Entry 8BBE (electron microscopy, 3.50 A resolution); this record covers chains E and F of the 4 polymer chains in the assembly.

Chain E:
Molecule: WD repeat-containing protein 35
Source organism: Homo sapiens
Reference sequence: Q9P2L0 (WDR35_HUMAN), isoform Q9P2L0-1; residues 1-1181 here = UniProt positions 1-1181
Amino-acid sequence (1184 residues; numbered -2 to 1181; the number before each row is that of its first residue; numbers below 1 keep their minus sign (Phe-2 is residue -2)):
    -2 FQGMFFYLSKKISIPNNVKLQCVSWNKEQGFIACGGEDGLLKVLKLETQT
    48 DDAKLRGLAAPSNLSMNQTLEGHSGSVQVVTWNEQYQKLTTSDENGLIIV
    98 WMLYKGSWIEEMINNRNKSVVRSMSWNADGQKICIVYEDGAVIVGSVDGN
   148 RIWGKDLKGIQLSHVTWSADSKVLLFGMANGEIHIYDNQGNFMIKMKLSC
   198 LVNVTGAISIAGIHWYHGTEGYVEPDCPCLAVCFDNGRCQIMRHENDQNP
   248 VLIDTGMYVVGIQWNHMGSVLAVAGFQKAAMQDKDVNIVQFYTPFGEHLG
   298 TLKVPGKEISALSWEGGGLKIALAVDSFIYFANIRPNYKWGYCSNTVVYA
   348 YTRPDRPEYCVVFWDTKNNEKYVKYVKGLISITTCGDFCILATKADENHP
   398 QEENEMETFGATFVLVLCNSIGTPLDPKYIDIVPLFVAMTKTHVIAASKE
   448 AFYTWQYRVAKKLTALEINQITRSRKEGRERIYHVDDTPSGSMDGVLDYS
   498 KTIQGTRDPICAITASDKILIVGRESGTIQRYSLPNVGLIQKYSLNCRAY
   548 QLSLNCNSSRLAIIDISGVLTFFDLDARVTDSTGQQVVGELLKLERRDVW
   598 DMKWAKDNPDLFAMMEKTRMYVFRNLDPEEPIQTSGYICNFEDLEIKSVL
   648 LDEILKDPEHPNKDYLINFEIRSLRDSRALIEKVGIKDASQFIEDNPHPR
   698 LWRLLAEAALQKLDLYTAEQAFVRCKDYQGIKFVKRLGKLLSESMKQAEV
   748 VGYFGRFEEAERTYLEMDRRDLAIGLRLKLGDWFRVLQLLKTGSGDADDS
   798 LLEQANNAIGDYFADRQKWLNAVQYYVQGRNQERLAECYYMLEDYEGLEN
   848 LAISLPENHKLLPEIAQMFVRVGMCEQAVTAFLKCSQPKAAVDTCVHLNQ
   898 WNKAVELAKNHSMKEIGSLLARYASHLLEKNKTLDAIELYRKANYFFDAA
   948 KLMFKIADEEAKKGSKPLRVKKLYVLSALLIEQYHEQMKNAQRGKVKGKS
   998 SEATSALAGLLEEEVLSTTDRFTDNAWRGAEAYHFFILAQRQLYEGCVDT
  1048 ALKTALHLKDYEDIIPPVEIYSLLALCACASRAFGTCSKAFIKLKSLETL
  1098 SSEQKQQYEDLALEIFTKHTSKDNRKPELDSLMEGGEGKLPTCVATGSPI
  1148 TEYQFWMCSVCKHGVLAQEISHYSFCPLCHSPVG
Not modelled in the structure: 46-58, 394-407, 458-471, 987-1017
Differences from the reference sequence: expression tag (-2 to 0)
Curated features (UniProtKB/Swiss-Prot):
  - natural variant: Trp261 (W261R: In SRTD7), Trp311 (W311L: In SRTD7 and SRTD7/20), Arg478 (R478K: In SRTD7), Gln527 to Gly1181 (deletion: In SRTD7), Glu626 (E626G: In CED2), Ala875 (A875T: In CED2), Ala878 (A878P; A878T)

Chain F:
Molecule: Intraflagellar transport protein 43 homolog
Source organism: Homo sapiens
Reference sequence: Q96FT9 (IFT43_HUMAN), isoform Q96FT9-1; residues 1-208 here = UniProt positions 1-208
Amino-acid sequence (209 residues; each row starts with the number of its first residue; numbering starts at 0):
     0 GMEDLLDLDEELRYSLATSRAKMGRRAQQESAQAENHLNGKNSSLTLTGE
    50 TSSAKLPRCRQGGWAGDSVKASKFRRKASEEIEDFRLRPQSLNGSDYGGD
   100 IPIIPDLEEVQEEDFVLQVAAPPSIQIKRVMTYRDLDNDLMKYSAIQTLD
   150 GEIDLKLLTKVLAPEHEVREDDVGWDWDHLFTEVSSEVLTEWDPLQTEKE
   200 DPAGQARHT
Not modelled in the structure: 0-129, 187-208
Differences from the reference sequence: expression tag (0)
Curated features (UniProtKB/Swiss-Prot):
  - modified residue: Met1 (N-acetylmethionine), Ser78 (Phosphoserine)
  - natural variant: Glu34 (E34K: In RP81), Trp174 (W174R: In SRTD18)

Interface between chain E and chain F:
Pairs across the interface - 64 pairs, chain E then chain F:
  Leu931(E) - Phe180(F)
  Leu931(E) - Ser184(F)
  Arg938(E) - Trp176(F)
  Arg938(E) - Asp177(F)  salt bridge
  Lys963(E) - Glu166(F)  salt bridge
  Pro964(E) - Ala162(F)
  Leu965(E) - Glu169(F)
  Arg966(E) - Val183(F)  hydrogen bond (side chain-backbone)
  Arg966(E) - Glu186(F)  salt bridge
  Lys968(E) - Glu169(F)  salt bridge
  Lys969(E) - Trp174(F)
  Lys969(E) - Leu179(F)
  Lys969(E) - Glu182(F)  salt bridge
  Lys969(E) - Val183(F)
  Leu970(E) - Val183(F)  hydrophobic
  Leu973(E) - Trp176(F)  hydrogen bond (backbone-side chain)
  Leu973(E) - Leu179(F)  hydrophobic
  Leu973(E) - Phe180(F)
  Leu973(E) - Val183(F)  hydrophobic
  Leu976(E) - Trp176(F)
  Leu977(E) - Trp176(F)  hydrophobic
  His1031(E) - Glu169(F)  salt bridge
  Ile1034(E) - Val167(F)
  Ile1034(E) - Glu169(F)
  Gln1037(E) - Leu161(F)
  Gln1037(E) - Ala162(F)  hydrogen bond (side chain-backbone)
  Gln1037(E) - Val167(F)
  Arg1038(E) - Val167(F)
  Arg1038(E) - Arg168(F)
  Arg1038(E) - Glu169(F)  salt bridge
  Leu1040(E) - Leu161(F)  hydrophobic
  Tyr1041(E) - Leu161(F)
  Tyr1041(E) - Ala162(F)  hydrogen bond (side chain-backbone)
  Tyr1041(E) - Pro163(F)
  Tyr1041(E) - Glu164(F)
  Tyr1041(E) - Val167(F)  hydrophobic
  Glu1066(E) - Val160(F)
  Ser1069(E) - Val160(F)
  Leu1070(E) - Leu161(F)  hydrophobic
  Leu1073(E) - Leu157(F)
  Cys1076(E) - Leu148(F)
  Cys1076(E) - Leu154(F)  hydrophobic
  Arg1079(E) - Asp149(F)  salt bridge
  Phe1081(E) - Leu148(F)  hydrophobic
  Gln1104(E) - Leu156(F)
  Tyr1105(E) - Leu156(F)  hydrophobic
  Leu1108(E) - Asp153(F)
  Leu1108(E) - Leu157(F)  hydrophobic
  Ile1112(E) - Ile152(F)  hydrophobic
  Lys1115(E) - Glu151(F)  hydrogen bond (side chain-backbone)
  Lys1115(E) - Ile152(F)
  His1116(E) - Glu151(F)
  His1116(E) - Ile152(F)
  His1169(E) - Asp171(F)
  Tyr1170(E) - Asp171(F)
  Ser1171(E) - Asp171(F)  hydrogen bond
  Phe1172(E) - Asp171(F)  hydrogen bond (backbone-side chain)
  Phe1172(E) - Val172(F)
  Phe1172(E) - Gly173(F)
  Cys1176(E) - Trp174(F)
  His1177(E) - Asp170(F)
  His1177(E) - Val172(F)  hydrogen bond (side chain-backbone)
  His1177(E) - Gly173(F)
  His1177(E) - Trp174(F)  hydrogen bond (backbone-backbone)
Also at the interface, not in a pair above, chain E (49 interface residues in all): Ile934, Glu935, Met950, Val972, Gln980, Phe1033, Val1065, Ala1072, Ala1077, Phe1088, Glu1111, Leu1175
Also at the interface, not in a pair above, chain F (31 interface residues in all): Thr158

In short:
The interface between chain E and chain F involves 49 residues on one side and 31 on the other; the contacts
include 9 hydrogen bonds and 8 salt bridges. Polar pairs include Arg938(E)-Asp177(F), Lys963(E)-Glu166(F) and
Arg966(E)-Glu186(F).
Chain E is WD repeat-containing protein 35 and chain F is Intraflagellar transport protein 43 homolog, both
from Homo sapiens; the structure, Structure of the IFT-A complex; IFT-A2 module, was determined by electron
microscopy.
